Entry 8U1H (electron microscopy, 3.00 A resolution); this record covers chains A and G of the 7 polymer chains in the assembly.

== Chain A ==
Molecule: ATP synthase subunit alpha
Source organism: Bacillus sp. PS3
UniProt: A0A0M3VGF9 (A0A0M3VGF9_BACP3); residues 1-502 here = UniProt positions 1-502
Chain sequence (502 residues; each row starts with the number of its first residue):
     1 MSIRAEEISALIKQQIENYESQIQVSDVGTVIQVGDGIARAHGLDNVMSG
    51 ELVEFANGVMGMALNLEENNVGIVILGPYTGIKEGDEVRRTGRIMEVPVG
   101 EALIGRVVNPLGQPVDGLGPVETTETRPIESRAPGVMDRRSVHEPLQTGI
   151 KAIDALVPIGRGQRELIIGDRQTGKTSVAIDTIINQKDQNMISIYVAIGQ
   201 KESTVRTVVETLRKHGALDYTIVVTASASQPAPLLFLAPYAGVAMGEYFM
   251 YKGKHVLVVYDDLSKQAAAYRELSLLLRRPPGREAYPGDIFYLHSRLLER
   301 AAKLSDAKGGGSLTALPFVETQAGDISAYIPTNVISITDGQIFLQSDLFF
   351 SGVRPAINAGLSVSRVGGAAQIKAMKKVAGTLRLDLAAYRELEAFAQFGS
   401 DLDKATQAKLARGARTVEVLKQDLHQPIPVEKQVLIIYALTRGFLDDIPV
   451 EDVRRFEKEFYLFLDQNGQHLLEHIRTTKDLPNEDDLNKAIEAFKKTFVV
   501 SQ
Not modelled in the structure: 1-26, 501-502
Differences from the reference sequence: engineered mutation Ser193 (Cys in A0A0M3VGF9), Phe463 (Trp in A0A0M3VGF9)
Metal / ion sites: Mg2+: Thr176 (together with AMP-PNP)
Ligand contacts: AMP-PNP (ANP; phosphoaminophosphonic acid-adenylate ester): Asp170, Arg171, Gln172, Thr173, Gly174, Lys175, Thr176, Ser177, Gln200, Asp261, Phe349, Arg354, Pro355, Gln422, Asp423, Leu424

== Chain G ==
Molecule: ATP synthase gamma chain
Source organism: Bacillus sp. PS3
UniProt: A0A0M4TPJ7 (A0A0M4TPJ7_BACP3); residues 5-259 here correspond to UniProt positions 6-260 (UniProt number = residue number + 1)
Chain sequence (263 residues; row label = number of the first residue in the row; note: 30 numbers in that range are skipped by the numbering (no residue carries them; nothing is unmodelled there); a row labelled like 188A-188Z holds insertion residues (188A, then the next letters in order)):
     4 MDIKTRINATKKTSQITKAMEMVSTSKLNRAEQNAKSFVPYMEKIQEVVA
    54 NVALGAGGASHPMLVSRPVKKTGYLVITSDRGLAGAYNSNVLRLVYQTIQ
   104 KRHACPDEYAIIVIGRVGLSFFRKRNMPVILDITRLPDQPSFADIKEIAR
   154 KTVGLFADGTFDELYMYYNHYVSAIQQEVTERKLL
188A-188Z PLTDLAENWSHPQFEKQRTVYEFEPS
189A-189K QEECLDVLLPQ
   219 YAESLIYGALLDAKASEHAARMTAMKNATDNANELIRTLTL
Not modelled in the structure: 4-5, 43-76, 108-118, 158-167, 188A-188Z, 189A-189K, 258-259
Differences from the reference sequence: initiating methionine (4); engineered mutation Cys108 (Ser109 in A0A0M4TPJ7), Cys189D (Ile212 in A0A0M4TPJ7); insertion (188I-188O)

== Chain A / chain G interface ==
Pairs across the interface (9; chain A residue first):
  Ala394(A) with Lys21(G)
  Phe395(A) with Met25(G), hydrophobic
  Phe398(A) with Met25(G), hydrophobic; Ser29(G)
  Gly399(A) with Ser29(G), hydrogen bond (backbone-side chain)
  Ser400(A) with Ser29(G); Asn32(G), hydrogen bond (backbone-side chain)
  Asp401(A) with Asn32(G), hydrogen bond (backbone-side chain)
  Leu402(A) with Asn32(G)
Also at the interface, not in a pair above, chain G (6 interface residues in all): Val26, Thr28

== In short ==
The interface between chain A and chain G involves 7 residues on one side and 6 on the other, with 3 hydrogen
bonds. Polar pairs include Gly399(A)-Ser29(G), Ser400(A)-Asn32(G) and Asp401(A)-Asn32(G). Ligands of chain A:
AMP-PNP.
Chain A is ATP synthase subunit alpha and chain G is ATP synthase gamma chain, both from Bacillus sp. PS3; the
structure, Axle-less Bacillus sp. PS3 F1 ATPase mutant, was determined by electron microscopy (same
publication as 9AVJ).
